3PBP - chains A and B of the 3 polymer chains in the assembly; structure by X-ray diffraction, 2.60 A resolution.

# Chain A
Molecule: Nucleoporin NUP82
From: Saccharomyces cerevisiae
Notes: fragment: N-terminal domain (NTD)
UniProt: P40368 (NUP82_YEAST); residue numbers follow UniProt; this construct covers 1-452
Chain sequence (452 residues; row label = number of the first residue in the row):
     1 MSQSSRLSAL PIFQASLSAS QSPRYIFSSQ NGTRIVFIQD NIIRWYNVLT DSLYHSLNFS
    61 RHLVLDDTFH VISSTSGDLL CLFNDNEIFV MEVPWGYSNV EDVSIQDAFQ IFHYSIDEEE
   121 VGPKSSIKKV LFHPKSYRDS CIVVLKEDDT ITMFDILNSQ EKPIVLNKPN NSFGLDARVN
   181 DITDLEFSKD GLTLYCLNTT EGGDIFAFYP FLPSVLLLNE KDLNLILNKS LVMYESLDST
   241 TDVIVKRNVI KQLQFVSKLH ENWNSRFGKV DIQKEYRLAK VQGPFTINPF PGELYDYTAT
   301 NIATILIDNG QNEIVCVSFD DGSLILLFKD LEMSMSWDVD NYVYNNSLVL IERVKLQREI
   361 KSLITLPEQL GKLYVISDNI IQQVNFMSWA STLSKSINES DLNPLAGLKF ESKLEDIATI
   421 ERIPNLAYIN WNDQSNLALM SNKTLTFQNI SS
Disordered / not traced: 1-6, 17-22, 121-122
Sequence notes: engineered mutation S396 (Cys in P40368)
Modified residues: Mse1 (selenomethionine); Mse91, Mse153, Mse233, Mse333, Mse335, Mse387, Mse440 (selenomethionine; parent Met)

# Chain B
Molecule: Nucleoporin NUP116/NSP116
From: Saccharomyces cerevisiae
Notes: fragment: C-terminal domain (CTD)
UniProt: Q02630 (NU116_YEAST); numbering as in UniProt (aligned over 967-1113)
Chain sequence (148 residues; each row starts with the number of its first residue):
   966 MNENYYISPS LDTLSSYSLL QLRKVPHLVV GHKSYGKIEF LEPVDLAGIP LTSLGGVIIT
  1026 FEPKTCIIYA NLPNRPKRGE GINVRARITC FNCYPVDKST RKPIKDPNHQ LVKRHIERLK
  1086 KNPNSKFESY DADSGTYVFI VNHAAEQT
Disordered / not traced: 1112-1113
Sequence notes: initiating methionine (966)
Modified residues: Mse966 (selenomethionine; parent Met)

# Interface between chain A and chain B
Residue-residue contacts (47):
  N171(A) - I1032(B)
  S172(A) - T1030(B)
  S172(A) - C1031(B)
  S172(A) - I1032(B)
  F173(A) - T1030(B)
  F173(A) - C1031(B)  hydrogen bond (backbone-backbone)
  F173(A) - I1033(B)  hydrophobic
  F173(A) - I1053(B)  hydrophobic
  F173(A) - F1104(B)  hydrophobic
  F173(A) - V1106(B)  hydrophobic
  F173(A) - H1108(B)
  F173(A) - A1109(B)
  F173(A) - E1111(B)
  G174(A) - K1029(B)
  G174(A) - F1104(B)
  L175(A) - K1029(B)  hydrogen bond (backbone-backbone)
  L175(A) - T1030(B)  hydrogen bond (backbone-side chain)
  L175(A) - C1058(B)  hydrophobic
  L175(A) - L1084(B)  hydrophobic
  T199(A) - R1083(B)  hydrogen bond (backbone-side chain)
  T200(A) - R1083(B)  hydrogen bond (backbone-side chain)
  E201(A) - K1063(B)  hydrogen bond (backbone-side chain)
  G202(A) - R1079(B)
  G202(A) - R1083(B)
  G203(A) - K1063(B)  hydrogen bond (backbone-side chain)
  D204(A) - K1063(B)  salt bridge
  P284(A) - R1066(B)  hydrogen bond (backbone-side chain)
  F285(A) - R1066(B)
  T286(A) - K1063(B)
  T286(A) - S1064(B)
  T286(A) - T1065(B)
  T286(A) - R1066(B)  hydrogen bond
  I287(A) - K1063(B)  hydrogen bond (backbone-backbone)
  I287(A) - S1064(B)
  N288(A) - S1064(B)  hydrogen bond (side chain-backbone)
  F290(A) - K1063(B)
  F290(A) - S1064(B)
  Y295(A) - D1062(B)  hydrogen bond
  Y295(A) - K1063(B)  hydrogen bond (side chain-backbone)
  Y295(A) - L1076(B)  hydrophobic
  Y295(A) - R1079(B)  hydrogen bond (backbone-side chain)
  D296(A) - Q1075(B)
  D296(A) - R1079(B)
  Y297(A) - R1079(B)  hydrogen bond (backbone-side chain)
  T298(A) - R1079(B)  hydrogen bond
  V343(A) - R1066(B)
  N346(A) - R1066(B)  hydrogen bond (backbone-side chain)
Interface residues without a listed pair, chain A (25 interface residues in all): D176, P289
Interface residues without a listed pair, chain B (29 interface residues in all): P1038, C1055, V1061, H1074, H1080, N1089, Y1102
From the paper, about this interface:
  - interface residues, chain A: S172(A), D204(A), F290(A), Y295(A)
  - interface residues, chain B: K1063(B)

# Summary
Chain A and chain B form an interface of 25 and 29 residues respectively, with 17 hydrogen bonds and 1 salt
bridge. Polar contacts include D204(A)-K1063(B), L175(A)-T1030(B) and T199(A)-R1083(B). From the paper:
interface residues S172(A), D204(A) and K1063(B) among others.
Here chain A is Nucleoporin NUP82 and chain B is Nucleoporin NUP116/NSP116, both from Saccharomyces
cerevisiae. Entry 3PBP (Structure of the yeast heterotrimeric Nup82-Nup159-Nup116 nucleoporin complex) was
determined by X-ray diffraction.
